PDB entry 8U6H | X-ray diffraction, 2.99 A resolution | chains A and B

== Chain A ==
Protein: Reverse transcriptase/ribonuclease H
Organism: Human immunodeficiency virus type 1 BH10
UniProtKB: P03366 (POL_HV1B1); residues 1-554 here correspond to UniProt positions 600-1153 (UniProt number = residue number + 599)
Chain sequence (556 residues; each row starts with the number of its first residue; numbers below 1 keep their minus sign (Met-1 is residue -1)):
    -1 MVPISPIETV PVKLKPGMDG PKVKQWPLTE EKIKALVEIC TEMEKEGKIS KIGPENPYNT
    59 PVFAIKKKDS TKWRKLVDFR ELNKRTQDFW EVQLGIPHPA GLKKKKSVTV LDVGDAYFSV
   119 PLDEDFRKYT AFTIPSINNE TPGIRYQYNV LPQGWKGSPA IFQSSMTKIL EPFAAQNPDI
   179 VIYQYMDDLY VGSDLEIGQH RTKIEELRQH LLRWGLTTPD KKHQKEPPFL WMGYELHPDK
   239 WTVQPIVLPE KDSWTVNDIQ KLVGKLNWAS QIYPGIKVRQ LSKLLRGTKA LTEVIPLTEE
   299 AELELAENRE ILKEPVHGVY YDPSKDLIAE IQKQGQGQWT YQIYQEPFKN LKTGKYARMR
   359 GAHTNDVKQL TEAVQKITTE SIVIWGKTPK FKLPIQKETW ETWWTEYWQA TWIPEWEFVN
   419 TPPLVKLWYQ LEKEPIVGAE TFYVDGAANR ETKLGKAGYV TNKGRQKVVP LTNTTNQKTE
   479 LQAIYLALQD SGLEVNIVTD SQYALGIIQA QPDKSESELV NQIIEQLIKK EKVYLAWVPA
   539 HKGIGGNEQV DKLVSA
Not modelled in the structure: -1 to 1, 247-249
Construct notes: expression tag (-1 to 0); engineered mutation Ala172 (Lys771 in P03366), Ala173 (Lys772 in P03366), Ser280 (Cys879 in P03366)
Swiss-Prot annotation at these positions:
  - region: Phe227 to His235 (RT 'primer grip')
  - motif: Trp398 to Trp414 (Tryptophan repeat motif)
  - binding site (Mg(2+)): Asp110, Asp185, Asp186, Asp443, Glu478, Asp498, Asp549
  - site: Trp401 (Essential for RT p66/p51 heterodimerization), Trp414 (Essential for RT p66/p51 heterodimerization), Phe440, Tyr441 (Cleavage)
Residues lining bound ligands: VVE (3-chloro-5-{4-chloro-2-[2-(2-oxo-3-propanoyl-2,3-dihydro-1H-benzimidazol-1-yl)ethoxy]phenoxy}benzonitrile): Pro95, Leu100, Lys101, Lys102, Lys103, Lys104, Val106, Val108, Val179, Tyr181, Tyr188, Val189, Gly190, Glu224, Phe227, Trp229, Leu234, His235, Pro236, Tyr318

== Chain B ==
Protein: p51 RT
Organism: Human immunodeficiency virus type 1 BH10
UniProtKB: P03366 (POL_HV1B1); residues 1-428 here correspond to UniProt positions 600-1027 (UniProt number = residue number + 599)
Chain sequence (428 residues; row label = number of the first residue in the row):
     1 PISPIETVPV KLKPGMDGPK VKQWPLTEEK IKALVEICTE MEKEGKISKI GPENPYNTPV
    61 FAIKKKDSTK WRKLVDFREL NKRTQDFWEV QLGIPHPAGL KKKKSVTVLD VGDAYFSVPL
   121 DEDFRKYTAF TIPSINNETP GIRYQYNVLP QGWKGSPAIF QSSMTKILEP FKKQNPDIVI
   181 YQYMDDLYVG SDLEIGQHRT KIEELRQHLL RWGLTTPDKK HQKEPPFLWM GYELHPDKWT
   241 VQPIVLPEKD SWTVNDIQKL VGKLNWASQI YPGIKVRQLS KLLRGTKALT EVIPLTEEAE
   301 LELAENREIL KEPVHGVYYD PSKDLIAEIQ KQGQGQWTYQ IYQEPFKNLK TGKYARMRGA
   361 HTNDVKQLTE AVQKITTESI VIWGKTPKFK LPIQKETWET WWTEYWQATW IPEWEFVNTP
   421 PLVKLWYQ
Not modelled in the structure: 1-4, 65-68, 219-231, 358-361
Construct notes: engineered mutation Ser280 (Cys879 in P03366)
Swiss-Prot annotation at these positions:
  - region: Phe227 to His235 (RT 'primer grip')
  - motif: Trp398 to Trp414 (Tryptophan repeat motif)
  - binding site (Mg(2+)): Asp110, Asp185, Asp186
  - site (Essential for RT p66/p51 heterodimerization): Trp401, Trp414

== How chain A and chain B interact ==
Contacting residue pairs (104; chain A residue first):
  Val8(A) - Pro52(B)
  Val8(A) - Glu53(B)
  Pro9(A) - Glu53(B)
  Gln85(A) - Glu53(B)  hydrogen bond (side chain-backbone)
  Asp86(A) - Lys20(B)  salt bridge
  Asp86(A) - Pro55(B)
  Phe87(A) - Pro52(B)
  Phe87(A) - Glu53(B)
  Phe87(A) - Pro55(B)
  Trp88(A) - Pro52(B)  hydrogen bond (backbone-backbone)
  Trp88(A) - Asn54(B)
  Trp88(A) - Pro55(B)
  Trp88(A) - Thr131(B)
  Trp88(A) - Gly141(B)
  Trp88(A) - Arg143(B)
  Gln91(A) - Asn137(B)
  Gly93(A) - Asn137(B)  hydrogen bond (backbone-side chain)
  Pro95(A) - Asn136(B)
  Pro95(A) - Asn137(B)
  His96(A) - Asn136(B)  hydrogen bond (backbone-side chain)
  Gly99(A) - Asn136(B)
  Gly99(A) - Glu138(B)
  Gln161(A) - Pro140(B)
  Ser162(A) - Pro52(B)
  Thr165(A) - Pro140(B)
  Glu169(A) - Lys49(B)  salt bridge
  Tyr181(A) - Glu138(B)  hydrogen bond
  Gln182(A) - Glu138(B)  hydrogen bond (backbone-backbone)
  Glu370(A) - Gln394(B)
  Gln373(A) - Gln394(B)
  Gln373(A) - Glu396(B)
  Gln373(A) - Thr397(B)  hydrogen bond
  Gln373(A) - Thr400(B)  hydrogen bond
  Gln373(A) - Trp401(B)
  Thr376(A) - Trp401(B)
  Thr377(A) - Trp24(B)
  Thr377(A) - Thr400(B)  hydrogen bond
  Ile380(A) - Leu26(B)
  Val381(A) - Ile135(B)
  Val381(A) - Asn136(B)  hydrogen bond (backbone-backbone)
  Ile382(A) - Ile135(B)
  Ile382(A) - Asn136(B)
  Trp383(A) - Ile135(B)
  Gly384(A) - Thr27(B)
  Gly384(A) - Glu28(B)  hydrogen bond (backbone-backbone)
  Gly384(A) - Ile135(B)
  Trp402(A) - Lys331(B)  hydrogen bond (backbone-side chain)
  Tyr405(A) - Lys331(B)  hydrogen bond (backbone-side chain)
  Trp406(A) - Lys331(B)
  Trp406(A) - Pro392(B)  hydrophobic
  Trp406(A) - Val417(B)
  Trp406(A) - Asn418(B)
  Trp406(A) - Thr419(B)
  Trp406(A) - Pro420(B)
  Trp406(A) - Pro421(B)
  Gln407(A) - Lys331(B)  hydrogen bond (backbone-side chain)
  Gln407(A) - Asp364(B)
  Gln407(A) - Pro392(B)
  Gln407(A) - Ile393(B)
  Gln407(A) - Gln394(B)
  Gln407(A) - Val417(B)
  Gln407(A) - Asn418(B)  hydrogen bond
  Ala408(A) - Trp337(B)  hydrophobic
  Ala408(A) - Asp364(B)
  Ala408(A) - Pro392(B)  hydrogen bond (backbone-backbone)
  Ala408(A) - Ile393(B)
  Thr409(A) - Asp364(B)
  Trp410(A) - Asn363(B)  hydrogen bond
  Trp410(A) - Val365(B)  hydrophobic
  Trp410(A) - Trp401(B)
  Pro412(A) - Trp401(B)  hydrophobic
  Pro433(A) - Asn255(B)
  Ile434(A) - Thr290(B)
  Val435(A) - Thr290(B)
  Thr439(A) - Lys287(B)
  Thr439(A) - Ala288(B)
  Thr439(A) - Leu289(B)  hydrogen bond (side chain-backbone)
  Tyr441(A) - Gln258(B)  hydrogen bond
  Tyr441(A) - Thr286(B)
  Tyr441(A) - Lys287(B)  hydrogen bond (side chain-backbone)
  Val458(A) - Thr286(B)
  Thr459(A) - Thr286(B)
  Asn460(A) - Thr286(B)
  Asn460(A) - Lys287(B)
  Asn460(A) - Ala288(B)
  Asn494(A) - Leu289(B)
  Val496(A) - Leu289(B)  hydrophobic
  Tyr532(A) - Asn255(B)  hydrogen bond
  Tyr532(A) - Lys259(B)
  Tyr532(A) - Leu289(B)  hydrophobic
  Val536(A) - Gln258(B)
  Pro537(A) - Gly262(B)
  Pro537(A) - Asn265(B)
  Lys540(A) - Asn265(B)  hydrogen bond
  Lys540(A) - Val276(B)
  Gly541(A) - Ser280(B)
  Ile542(A) - Val261(B)  hydrophobic
  Ile542(A) - Leu283(B)  hydrophobic
  Gly543(A) - Leu283(B)  hydrogen bond (backbone-backbone)
  Gly543(A) - Gly285(B)
  Gly544(A) - Gly285(B)  hydrogen bond (backbone-backbone)
  Gly544(A) - Thr286(B)
  Gln547(A) - Gly285(B)
  Gln547(A) - Thr286(B)  hydrogen bond
Also at the interface, not in a pair above, chain A (60 interface residues in all): Ile94, Leu100, Ala158, Ile159, Ile180, Ala534, Trp535
Also at the interface, not in a pair above, chain B (56 interface residues in all): Pro25, Thr139, Val254, Leu368, Tyr405, Trp426

== Summary ==
60 residues of chain A face 56 of chain B across their interface; the contacts include 25 hydrogen bonds and 2
salt bridges. Among the polar pairs are Asp86(A)-Lys20(B), Glu169(A)-Lys49(B) and Gln85(A)-Glu53(B). Bound to
chain A: compound VVE.
Chain A is Reverse transcriptase/ribonuclease H and chain B is p51 RT, both from Human immunodeficiency virus
type 1 BH10; the structure, Crystal Structure of HIV-1 Reverse Transcriptase in Complex with
3-(2-(2-(3-acryloyl-2-oxo-2,3-dihydro-1H-benzo[d]imidazol-1-yl)ethoxy)-4-chlorophenoxy)-5-chlorobenzonitrile
(JLJ744), a non-nucleoside inhibitor, was determined by X-ray diffraction, deposited together with 8U69, 8U6A,
8U6B, 8U6C, 8U6D, 8U6E and 14 further entries.
